PDB entry 8REE | electron microscopy, 3.80 A resolution | chains C and R of the 9 polymer chains in the assembly

== Chain C ==
Name: DNA-directed RNA polymerase subunit beta
From: Escherichia coli K-12
UniProt: P0A8V2 (RPOB_ECOLI); numbering as in UniProt (aligned over 1-1341)
Sequence (1341 residues; each row starts with the number of its first residue):
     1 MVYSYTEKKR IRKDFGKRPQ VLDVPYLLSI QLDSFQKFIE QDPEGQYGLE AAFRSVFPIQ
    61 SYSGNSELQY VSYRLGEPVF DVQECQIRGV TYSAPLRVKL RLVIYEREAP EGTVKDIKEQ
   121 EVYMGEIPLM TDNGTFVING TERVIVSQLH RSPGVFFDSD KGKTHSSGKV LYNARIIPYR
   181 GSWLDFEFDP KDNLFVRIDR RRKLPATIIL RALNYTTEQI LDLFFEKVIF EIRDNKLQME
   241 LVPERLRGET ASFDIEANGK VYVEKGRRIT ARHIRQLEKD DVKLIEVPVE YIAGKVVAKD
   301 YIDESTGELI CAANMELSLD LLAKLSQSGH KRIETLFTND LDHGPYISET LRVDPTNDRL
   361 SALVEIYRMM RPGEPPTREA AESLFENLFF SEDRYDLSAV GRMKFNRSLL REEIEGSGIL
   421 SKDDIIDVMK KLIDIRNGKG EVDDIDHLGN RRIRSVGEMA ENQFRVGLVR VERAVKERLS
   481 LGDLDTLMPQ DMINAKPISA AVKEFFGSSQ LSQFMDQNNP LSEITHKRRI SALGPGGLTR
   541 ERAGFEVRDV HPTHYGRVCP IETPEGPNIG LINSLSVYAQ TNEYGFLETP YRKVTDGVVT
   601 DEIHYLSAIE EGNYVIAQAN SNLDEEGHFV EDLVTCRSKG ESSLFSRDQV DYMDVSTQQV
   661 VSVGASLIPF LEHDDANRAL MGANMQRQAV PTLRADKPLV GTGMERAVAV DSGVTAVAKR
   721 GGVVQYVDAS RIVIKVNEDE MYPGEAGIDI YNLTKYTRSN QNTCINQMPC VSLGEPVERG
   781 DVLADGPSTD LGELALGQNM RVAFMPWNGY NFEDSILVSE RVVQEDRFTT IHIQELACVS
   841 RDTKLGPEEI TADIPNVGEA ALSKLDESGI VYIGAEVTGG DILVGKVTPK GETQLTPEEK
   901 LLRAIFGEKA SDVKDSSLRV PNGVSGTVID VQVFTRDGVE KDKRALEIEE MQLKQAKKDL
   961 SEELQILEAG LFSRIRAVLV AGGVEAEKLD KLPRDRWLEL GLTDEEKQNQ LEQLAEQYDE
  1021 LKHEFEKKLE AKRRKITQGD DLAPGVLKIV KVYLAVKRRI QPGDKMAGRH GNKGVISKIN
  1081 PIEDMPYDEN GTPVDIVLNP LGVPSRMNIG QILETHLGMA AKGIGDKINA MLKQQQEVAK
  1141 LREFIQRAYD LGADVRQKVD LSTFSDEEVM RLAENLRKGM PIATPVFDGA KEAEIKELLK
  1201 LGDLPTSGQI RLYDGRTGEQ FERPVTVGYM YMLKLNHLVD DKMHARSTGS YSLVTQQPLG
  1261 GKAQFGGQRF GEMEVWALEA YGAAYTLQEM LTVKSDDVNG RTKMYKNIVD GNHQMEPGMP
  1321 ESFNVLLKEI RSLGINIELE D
UniProt features mapped onto this chain:
  - modified residue (N6-acetyllysine): Lys1022, Lys1200
  - mutagenesis: Ile561 (I561S: Resistant to antibiotics salinamide A and B), Ile569 (I569S: Resistant to antibiotics salinamide A and B), Ala665 (A665E: Resistant to antibiotics salinamide A and B), Asp675 (D675A/G: Resistant to antibiotics salinamide A and B), Asn677 (N677H/K: Resistant to antibiotics salinamide A and B), Leu680 (L680M: Resistant to antibiotics salinamide A and B), Glu813 (E813K: Disrupts the enzyme's active center)

== Chain R ==
Molecule: 9-nt RNA strand
From: Klebsiella oxytoca
Sequence (9 nucleotides; row label = number of the first residue in the row; numbers below 1 keep their minus sign (G-1 is residue -1)):
    -1 GCCGCGAUC
Metal / ion sites: Mg2+: C7 (shared with 3 residues of chain D)

== How chain C and chain R interact ==
Residue-residue contacts (15):
  Gln510(C) - G2(R)  sugar contact
  Gln510(C) - C3(R)  sugar contact
  Gln513(C) - C3(R)  sugar contact
  Arg540(C) - C3(R)  salt bridge to the phosphate
  Arg540(C) - G4(R)  salt bridge to the phosphate
  Pro564(C) - A5(R)  phosphate contact
  Glu565(C) - U6(R)  phosphate contact
  Asn568(C) - G4(R)  phosphate contact
  Ile572(C) - G4(R)  phosphate contact
  Arg687(C) - A5(R)  salt bridge to the phosphate
  Gln688(C) - A5(R)  hydrogen bond to the phosphate
  Gln688(C) - U6(R)  phosphate contact
  Lys1065(C) - U6(R)  phosphate contact
  Lys1073(C) - C7(R)  phosphate contact
  His1237(C) - A5(R)  sugar contact
Also at the interface, not in a pair above, chain C (17 interface residues in all): Ser509, Arg529, Leu533, Met681, Val1254
Also at the interface, not in a pair above, chain R (7 interface residues in all): G-1

== Summary ==
Chain C and chain R form an interface of 17 and 7 residues respectively, with 1 hydrogen bond and 3 salt
bridges. Among the polar pairs are Gln688(C)-A5(R), Arg540(C)-C3(R) and Arg540(C)-G4(R). UniProt lists 7
mutagenesis sites on chain C.
Here chain C is DNA-directed RNA polymerase subunit beta (Escherichia coli K-12) and chain R is a 9-nt RNA
strand (Klebsiella oxytoca). Entry 8REE (Cryo-EM structure of bacterial RNA polymerase-sigma54 initial
transcribing complex - 9nt complex) was determined by electron microscopy (same publication as 8RE4, 8REA,
8REB, 8REC and 8RED).
